Entry 4JI6 (X-ray diffraction, 3.55 A resolution); this record covers chains A and H of the 21 polymer chains in the assembly.

[Chain A]
Molecule: 16S rRNA
From: Thermus thermophilus
Sequence (1522 nucleotides; each row starts with the number of its first residue; note: 42 numbers in that range are skipped by the numbering (no residue carries them; nothing is unmodelled there); a row labelled like 190A-190L holds insertion residues (190A, then the next letters in order); numbering starts at 0):
     0 UUUGUUGGAG AGUUUGAUCC UGGCUCAGGG UGAACGCUGG CGGCGUGCCU AAGACAUGCA
    60 AGUCGUGCGG G
    73 CCGCGGGGUU UU
    88 ACUCCG
    95 UGGUC
   101 AGCGGCGGAC GGGUGAGUAA CGCGUGGGU
  129A G
   130 ACCUACCCGG AAGAGGGGGA CAACCCGGGG AAACUCGGGC UAAUCCCCCA UGUGGACCCG
   190 C
190A-190L CCCUUGGGGUGU
   191 GUCCAAAGGG CUUU
   216 GCCCGCUUCC GGAUGGGCCC GCGUCCCAUC AGCUAGUUGG UGGGGUAAUG GCCCACCAAG
   276 GCGACGACGG GUAGCCGGUC UGAGAGGAUG GCCGGCCACA GGGGCACUGA GACACGGGCC
   336 CCACUCCUAC GGGAGGCAGC AGUUAGGAAU CUUCCGCAAU GGGCGCAAGC CUGACGGAGC
   396 GACGCCGCUU GGAGGAAGAA GCCCUUCGGG GUGUAAACUC CUGAA
   442 CCCGGGACGA AACCCCCGAC GA
   474 GGGGACUGAC GGUACCGGG
   494 GUAAUAGCGC CGGCCAACUC CGUGCCAGCA GCCGCGGUAA UACGGAGGGC GCGAGCGUUA
   554 CCCGGAUUCA CUGGGCGUAA AGGGCGUGUA GGCGGCCUGG GGCGUCCCAU GUGAAAGACC
   614 ACGGCUCAAC CGUGGGGGAG CGUGGGAUAC GCUCAGGCUA GACGGUGGGA GAGGGUGGUG
   674 GAAUUCCCGG AGUAGCGGUG AAAUGCGCAG AUACCGGGAG GAACGCCGAU GGCGAAGGCA
   734 GCCACCUGGU CCACCCGUGA CGCUGAGGCG CGAAAGCGUG GGGAGCAAAC CGGAUUAGAU
   794 ACCCGGGUAG UCCACGCCCU AAACGAUGCG CGCUAGGUCU CUGGGUCU
   848 CCUGGGGGCC GAAGCUAACG CGUUAAGCGC GCCGCCUGGG GAGUACGGCC GCAAGGCUGA
   908 AACUCAAAGG AAUUGACGGG GGCCCGCACA AGCGGUGGAG CAUGUGGUUU AAUUCGAAGX
   968 AACGCGAAGA ACCUUACCAG GCCUUGACAU GCUAGG
 1003A G
  1004 AACCCGGGUG AAAGCCUGGG GUGCCCC
1030A-1030D GCGA
  1031 GGGGAGCCCU AGCACAGGUG CUGCAUGGCC GUCGUCAGCU CGUGCCGUGA GGUGUUGGGU
  1091 UAAGUCCCGC AACGAGCGCA ACCCCCGCCG UUAGUUGCCA GCGGUUCGGC CGGGCACUCU
  1151 AACGGGACUG CCCGCGAAA
  1171 GCGGGAGGAA GGAGGGGACG ACGUCUGGUC AGCAUGGCCC UUACGGCCUG GGCGACACAC
  1231 GUGCUACAAU GCCCACUACA AAGCGAUGCC ACCCGGCAAC GGGGAGCUAA UCGCAAAAAG
  1291 GUGGGCCCAG UUCGGAUUGG GGUCUGCAAC CCGACCCCAU GAAGCCGGAA UCGCUAGUAA
  1351 UCGCGGAUCA G
 1361A C
  1362 CAUGCCGCGG UGAAUACGUU CCCGGGCCUU GUACACACXG CCXGUXACGC CAUGGGAGCG
  1422 GGCUCUACCC GAAGUCGCCG GG
  1446 AGCCUACGGG
  1459 CAGGCGCCGA GGGUAGGGCC CGUGACUGGG GCGAAGUCGU AACAAGGUAG CUGUACCGGA
  1519 AGGUGCGGCU GGAUCCACUC CUUUCU
Not modelled in the structure: 0-2, 1534-1538
Modified positions: PSU (pseudouridine-5'-monophosphate) at position 516, 7MG (7N-methyl-8-hydroguanosine-5'-monophosphate) at position 527, M2G (N2-dimethylguanosine-5'-monophosphate) at position 966, 5MC (5-methylcytidine-5'-monophosphate) at position 967, 2MG (2N-methylguanosine-5'-monophosphate) at position 1207, 5MC (5-methylcytidine-5'-monophosphate) at position 1400, 4OC (4n,o2'-methylcytidine-5'-monophosphate) at position 1402, 5MC (5-methylcytidine-5'-monophosphate) at position 1404, 5MC (5-methylcytidine-5'-monophosphate) at position 1407, UR3 (3-methyluridine-5'-monophoshate) at position 1498, MA6 (6N-dimethyladenosine-5'-monophoshate) at position 1518, MA6 (6N-dimethyladenosine-5'-monophoshate) at position 1519, PSU (pseudouridine-5'-monophosphate) at position 1540, PSU (pseudouridine-5'-monophosphate) at position 1541
Differences from the reference sequence: conflict C1534 (A2157 in M26923.1), A1535 (C2158 in M26923.1)
Ion coordination: Mg2+ site 1: G3 (shared with 1 residue of chain D); Mg2+ site 2 near U12 (its only coordinating residue here); Mg2+ site 3 near G21 (its only coordinating residue here); Mg2+ site 4 near G22 (its only coordinating residue here); Mg2+ site 5: G22, U884; Mg2+ site 6 near G27 (its only coordinating residue here); Mg2+ site 7 near A53 (its only coordinating residue here); Mg2+ site 8: A59, U387; Mg2+ site 9 near G61 (its only coordinating residue here); Mg2+ site 10 near U83 (its only coordinating residue here); Mg2+ site 11 near G97 (its only coordinating residue here); Mg2+ site 12 near U98 (its only coordinating residue here); 102 more Mg2+ sites not listed
Reported in the primary citation:
  - conformationally variable residues: A1492, A1493
  - mutagenesis - C1490U: increased growth

[Chain H]
Protein: Ribosomal protein S8
From: Thermus thermophilus
UniProt: Q5SHQ2 (RS8_THET8); numbering as in UniProt (aligned over 1-138)
Sequence (138 residues; row label = number of the first residue in the row):
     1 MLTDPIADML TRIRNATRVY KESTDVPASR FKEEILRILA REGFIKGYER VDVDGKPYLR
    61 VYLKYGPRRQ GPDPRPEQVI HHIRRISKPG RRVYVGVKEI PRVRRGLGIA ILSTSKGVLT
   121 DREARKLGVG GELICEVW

[Chain A / chain H interface]
Pairs across the interface - 70 pairs, chain A then chain H:
  U4(A) - Arg102(H)  hydrogen bond to the base
  U4(A) - Arg105(H)  hydrogen bond to the base
  C564(A) - Arg91(H)  hydrogen bond to the sugar
  C586(A) - Thr3(H)  sugar contact
  C586(A) - Pro89(H)  phosphate contact
  C586(A) - Gly90(H)  sugar contact
  G587(A) - Met1(H)  base contact
  G587(A) - Pro89(H)  phosphate contact
  G587(A) - Arg92(H)  salt bridge to the phosphate
  G588(A) - Met1(H)  sugar contact
  G588(A) - Pro5(H)  phosphate contact
  C589(A) - Ala28(H)  phosphate contact
  C590(A) - Ser29(H)  phosphate contact
  C590(A) - Arg30(H)  hydrogen bond to the phosphate
  U591(A) - Arg30(H)  salt bridge to the phosphate
  G597(A) - Tyr94(H)  hydrogen bond to the base
  U598(A) - Tyr94(H)  phosphate contact
  C599(A) - Tyr94(H)  phosphate contact
  C599(A) - Val95(H)  sugar contact
  C599(A) - Val129(H)  sugar contact
  C599(A) - Gly130(H)  hydrogen bond to the sugar
  C600(A) - Gly96(H)  phosphate contact
  C600(A) - Val97(H)  hydrogen bond to the phosphate
  C600(A) - Gly128(H)  sugar contact
  G631(A) - Lys98(H)  salt bridge to the phosphate
  A640(A) - Ser115(H)  hydrogen bond to the sugar
  A640(A) - Lys116(H)  sugar contact
  U641(A) - Ser115(H)  sugar contact
  A642(A) - Phe31(H)  sugar contact
  A642(A) - Ser113(H)  hydrogen bond to the base
  A642(A) - Thr114(H)  base contact
  A642(A) - Ser115(H)  base contact
  A642(A) - Gly117(H)  sugar contact
  C643(A) - Phe31(H)  sugar contact
  C643(A) - Arg92(H)  sugar contact
  C643(A) - Tyr94(H)  base contact
  C643(A) - Ser113(H)  hydrogen bond to the sugar
  C643(A) - Glu132(H)  hydrogen bond to the sugar
  G644(A) - Arg92(H)  sugar contact
  A653(A) - Lys56(H)  salt bridge to the phosphate
  G755(A) - Met1(H)  sugar contact
  G823(A) - Thr3(H)  base contact
  C824(A) - Met1(H)  hydrogen bond to the sugar
  G825(A) - Leu2(H)  sugar contact
  G825(A) - Asp8(H)  hydrogen bond to the sugar
  G825(A) - Thr11(H)  base contact
  G825(A) - Arg12(H)  hydrogen bond to the sugar
  C826(A) - Arg12(H)  salt bridge to the phosphate
  C826(A) - Asn15(H)  base contact
  U827(A) - Asn15(H)  sugar contact
  U827(A) - Val19(H)  sugar contact
  A828(A) - Lys21(H)  salt bridge to the phosphate
  A860(A) - Arg75(H)  hydrogen bond to the phosphate
  G861(A) - Arg75(H)  salt bridge to the phosphate
  G874(A) - Asn15(H)  hydrogen bond to the base
  C875(A) - Thr11(H)  base contact
  C875(A) - Arg14(H)  hydrogen bond to the sugar
  C875(A) - Asn15(H)  sugar contact
  G876(A) - Ala7(H)  sugar contact
  G876(A) - Thr11(H)  hydrogen bond to the sugar
  G876(A) - Arg14(H)  salt bridge to the phosphate
  C877(A) - Thr3(H)  hydrogen bond to the base
  C877(A) - Asp4(H)  sugar contact
  C877(A) - Ala7(H)  sugar contact
  C877(A) - Lys88(H)  salt bridge to the phosphate
  C877(A) - Pro89(H)  sugar contact
  G878(A) - Thr3(H)  sugar contact
  G878(A) - Lys88(H)  phosphate contact
  G878(A) - Pro89(H)  phosphate contact
  C879(A) - Gly90(H)  phosphate contact
Also at the interface, not in a pair above, chain A (37 interface residues in all): G630, G654, A753
Also at the interface, not in a pair above, chain H (44 interface residues in all): Arg18, Pro57, Val118, Gly131

[In short]
The interface between chain A and chain H involves 37 residues on one side and 44 on the other; the contacts
include 19 hydrogen bonds and 9 salt bridges. Among the polar pairs are U4(A)-Arg102(H), U4(A)-Arg105(H) and
G597(A)-Tyr94(H). From the paper: C1490U of chain A increases growth; conformational variability at A1492(A)
and A1493(A).
Chain A is 16S rRNA and chain H is Ribosomal protein S8, both from Thermus thermophilus; the structure,
Crystal Structure of 30S ribosomal subunit from Thermus thermophilus, was determined by X-ray diffraction,
deposited together with 4JI0, 4JI1, 4JI2, 4JI3, 4JI4, 4JI5, 4JI7 and 4JI8.
